PDB entry 9FDB | X-ray diffraction, 1.45 A resolution | chain A

[Chain A]
Molecule: Galectin-3
Source organism: Homo sapiens
Reference sequence: P17931 (LEG3_HUMAN); residue numbers follow UniProt; this construct covers 113-250
Amino-acid sequence (138 residues; numbered 113 to 250; the number before each row is that of its first residue):
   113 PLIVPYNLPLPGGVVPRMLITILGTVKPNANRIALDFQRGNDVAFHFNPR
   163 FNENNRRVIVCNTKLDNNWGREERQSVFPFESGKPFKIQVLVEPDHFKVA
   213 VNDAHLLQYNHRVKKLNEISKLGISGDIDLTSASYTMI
Small-molecule neighbours: A1IB3 ((2R,3R,4S,5R,6R)-N-cyclopropyl-N-(2-hydroxyethyl)-6-(hydroxymethyl)-3,5-bis(oxidanyl)-4-[4-[3,4,5-tris(fluoranyl)phenyl]-1,2,3-triazol-1-yl]oxane-2-carboxamide): Arg144, Ile145, Ala146, His158, Asn160, Arg162, Glu165, Val172, Asn174, Trp181, Glu184, Arg186, Ser237, Gly238
UniProt features mapped onto this chain:
  - motif: Lys226 to Asp241 (Nuclear export signal)
  - binding site (a beta-D-galactoside): Trp181 to Gln187
  - modified residue: Ser188 (Phosphoserine)

[Summary]
Ligands of chain A: compound A1IB3. UniProt lists 7 beta-D-galactoside-binding residues.
Chain A is Galectin-3 (Homo sapiens); the structure, Co-crystal structure of Galectin-3 with an inhibitor, was
determined by X-ray diffraction (same publication as 9FDC, 8RMT, 8RMU and 8RMV).
